Entry 6FML (electron microscopy, 4.34 A resolution (low resolution: residue-level contacts below are approximate; hydrogen-bond / salt-bridge calls are withheld)); this record covers chains K and Q of the 20 polymer chains in the assembly.

# Chain K
Molecule: Nucleosomal DNA Strand 1
Sequence (196 nucleotides; each row starts with the number of its first residue; numbers below 1 keep their minus sign (DC-123 is residue -123)):
  -123 CTCGGAACAC TATCCGACTG GCACCGGCAA GGTCGCTGTT CAATACATGC ACAGGATGTA
   -63 TATATCTGAC ACGTGCCTGG AGACTAGGGA GTAATCCCCT TGGCGGTTAA AACGCGGGGG
    -3 ACAGCGCGTA CGTGCGTTTA AGCGGTGCTA GAGCTTGCTA CGACCAATTG AGCGGCCTCG
    57 GCACCGGGAT TCTCCA
Unresolved in the structure: -123 to -74, 71-72

# Chain Q
Protein: Histone H3.2
Source organism: Homo sapiens
Reference sequence: Q71DI3 (H32_HUMAN); residues 1-135 here correspond to UniProt positions 2-136 (UniProt number = residue number + 1)
Sequence (135 residues; numbered 1 to 135; the number before each row is that of its first residue):
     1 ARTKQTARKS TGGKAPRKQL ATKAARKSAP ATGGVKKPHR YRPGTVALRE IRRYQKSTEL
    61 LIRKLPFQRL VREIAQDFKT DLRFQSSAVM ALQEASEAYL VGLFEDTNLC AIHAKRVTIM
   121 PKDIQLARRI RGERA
Unresolved in the structure: 1-37, 135

# How chain K and chain Q interact
Pairs across the interface - 21 pairs, chain K then chain Q:
  DT-24(K) - Arg83(Q)
  DT-24(K) - Phe84(Q)
  DT-24(K) - Gln85(Q)
  DT-24(K) - Ser86(Q)
  DT-23(K) - Arg72(Q)
  DT-23(K) - Arg83(Q)
  DT-23(K) - Phe84(Q)
  DA-14(K) - Arg63(Q)
  DA-13(K) - Arg63(Q)
  DG-8(K) - Arg40(Q)
  DG-5(K) - Arg42(Q)
  DG-5(K) - Pro43(Q)
  DG-4(K) - Val117(Q)
  DG-4(K) - Thr118(Q)
  DA-3(K) - Arg116(Q)
  DA-3(K) - Val117(Q)
  DA-3(K) - Thr118(Q)
  DC-2(K) - Arg116(Q)
  DC-2(K) - Met120(Q)
  DC70(K) - Arg42(Q)
  DC70(K) - Thr45(Q)
Interface residues without a listed pair, chain K (12 interface residues in all): DG-6, DT69
Interface residues without a listed pair, chain Q (19 interface residues in all): Tyr41, Gln68, Leu82, Lys115, Lys122

# Overview
12 residues of chain K and 19 residues of chain Q are in contact.
Chain K is Nucleosomal DNA Strand 1 and chain Q is Histone H3.2 (Homo sapiens); the structure, CryoEM
Structure INO80core Nucleosome complex, was determined by electron microscopy together with 6FHS from the same
study.
